PDB entry 5KFZ | X-ray diffraction, 1.44 A resolution | chains A and T of the 3 polymer chains in the assembly

# Chain A
Name: DNA polymerase eta
Organism: Homo sapiens
Notes: EC 2.7.7.7
UniProtKB: Q9Y253 (POLH_HUMAN); numbering as in UniProt (aligned over 1-432)
Chain sequence (435 residues; each row starts with the number of its first residue; numbers below 1 keep their minus sign (Gly-2 is residue -2)):
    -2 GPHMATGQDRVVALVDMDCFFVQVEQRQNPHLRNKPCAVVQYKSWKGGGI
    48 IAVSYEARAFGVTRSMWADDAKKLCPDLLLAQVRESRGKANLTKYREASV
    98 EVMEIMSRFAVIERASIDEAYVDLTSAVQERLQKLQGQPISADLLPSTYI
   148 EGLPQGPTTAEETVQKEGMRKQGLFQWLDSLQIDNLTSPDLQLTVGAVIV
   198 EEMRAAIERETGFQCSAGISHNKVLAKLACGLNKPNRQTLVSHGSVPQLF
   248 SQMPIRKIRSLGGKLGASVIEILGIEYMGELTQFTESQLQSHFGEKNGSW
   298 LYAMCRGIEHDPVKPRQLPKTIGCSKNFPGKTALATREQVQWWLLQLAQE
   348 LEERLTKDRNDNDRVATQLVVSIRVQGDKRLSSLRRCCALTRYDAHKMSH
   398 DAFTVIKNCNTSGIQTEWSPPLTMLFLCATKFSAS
Unresolved in the structure: 155-159
Differences from the reference sequence: expression tag (-2 to 0)
Metal / ion sites: Mn2+ site 1: Asp13, Met14, Asp115 (together with diphosphate) (shared with 1 residue of chain P); Mn2+ site 2: Asp13, Asp115, Glu116 (together with 2'-deoxyadenosine 5'-triphosphate) (shared with 2 residues of chain P)
Ligand contacts: diphosphate / 2'-deoxyadenosine 5'-triphosphate: Asp13, Met14, Asp15, Cys16, Phe17, Phe18, Ile48, Ala49, Tyr52, Arg55, Arg61, Ile114, Asp115, Glu116, Lys231
Swiss-Prot annotation at these positions:
  - binding site (Mg(2+)): Asp13, Met14, Asp115, Glu116
  - binding site (Mn(2+)): Asp13, Met14, Asp115, Glu116
  - binding site (a 2'-deoxyribonucleoside 5'-triphosphate): Arg61
  - natural variant: Val37 (deletion: In XPV), Leu75 (deletion: In XPV), Arg93 (R93P: In XPV), Arg111 (R111H: In XPV), Thr122 (T122P: In XPV), Gly153 (G153D: In a breast cancer sample), Thr191 (T191P: In XPV), Gly263 (G263V: In XPV), Val266 (V266D: In XPV), Gly295 (G295R: In XPV), Arg361 (R361S: In XPV)
  - mutagenesis: Tyr52 (Y52A/F: Reduces DNA polymerase activity; Y52E: Reduces DNA polymerase activity. Increases fidelity of replication and reduces translesion bypass), Arg61 (R61A: Reduces enzymatic activity by two-thirds), Ser62 (S62G: Increased DNA polymerase activity and translesion bypass compared to wild-type), Ala68 (A68S/V: Severe reduction in thymine dimer translesion bypass), Asn324 to Pro326 (Reduces binding to chromatin and to monoubiquitinated PCNA. Abolishes binding to monoubiquitinated PCNA; when associated with 705-E--H-713 Del)
Reported in the primary citation:
  - catalytic residues: Arg61 (proposed by the authors, not directly observed)

# Chain T
Molecule: 12-nt DNA strand
Sequence (12 nucleotides; each row starts with the number of its first residue):
     1 CATTATGACGCT
Ligand contacts: diphosphate / 2'-deoxyadenosine 5'-triphosphate: DT3, DT4, DA5

# Chain A / chain T interface
Residue-residue contacts (40; chain A residue first):
  Gln38(A) with DT4(T), hydrogen bond to the base; DA5(T), sugar contact
  Tyr39(A) with DT4(T), phosphate contact; DA5(T), hydrogen bond to the phosphate
  Trp42(A) with DA2(T), stacking on the base
  Gly46(A) with DT3(T), base contact
  Ile47(A) with DT3(T), base contact
  Arg61(A) with DT3(T), base contact
  Ser62(A) with DT3(T), base contact
  Trp64(A) with DA2(T), phosphate contact; DT3(T), sugar contact
  Lys86(A) with DT6(T), salt bridge to the phosphate
  Leu89(A) with DA5(T), phosphate contact; DT6(T), phosphate contact
  Arg93(A) with DT6(T), salt bridge to the phosphate; DG7(T), salt bridge to the phosphate
  Lys311(A) with DC9(T), salt bridge to the phosphate
  Arg313(A) with DA8(T), salt bridge to the phosphate; DC9(T), salt bridge to the phosphate
  Pro316(A) with DA8(T), phosphate contact
  Lys317(A) with DA8(T), hydrogen bond to the phosphate; DC9(T), salt bridge to the phosphate
  Thr318(A) with DG7(T), sugar contact; DA8(T), hydrogen bond to the phosphate
  Ile319(A) with DG7(T), phosphate contact
  Gly320(A) with DT6(T), sugar contact; DG7(T), hydrogen bond to the phosphate
  Cys321(A) with DT6(T), phosphate contact
  Ser322(A) with DA5(T), sugar contact; DT6(T), hydrogen bond to the phosphate
  Lys323(A) with DA5(T), salt bridge to the phosphate
  Asn324(A) with DT4(T), sugar contact; DA5(T), hydrogen bond to the phosphate
  Pro326(A) with DC1(T), phosphate contact; DA2(T), base contact
  Gly327(A) with DC1(T), hydrogen bond to the phosphate; DA2(T), phosphate contact
  Thr329(A) with DA2(T), base contact
  Arg351(A) with DT6(T), salt bridge to the phosphate; DG7(T), salt bridge to the phosphate
Other interface residues (no listed pair), chain A (32 interface residues in all): Ile48, Ala87, Arg111, Lys293, Glu347, Leu378
Other interface residues (no listed pair), chain T (10 interface residues in all): DG10

# Overview
The interface between chain A and chain T involves 32 residues on one side and 10 on the other, with 8
hydrogen bonds, 10 salt bridges and 1 aromatic stacking contact. Polar contacts include Gln38(A)-DT4(T),
Tyr39(A)-DA5(T) and Lys317(A)-DA8(T). Diphosphate / 2'-deoxyadenosine 5'-triphosphate is bound between chain A
and chain T. From the paper: the catalytic residue Arg61(A).
Chain A is DNA polymerase eta (Homo sapiens) and chain T is a 12-nt DNA strand; the structure, Human DNA
polymerase eta-DNA ternary complex: reaction first with 1 mM Mn2+ for 1800s then with ..., was determined by
X-ray diffraction, deposited together with 5KFA, 5KFB, 5KFC, 5KFD, 5KFE, 5KFF and 28 further entries.
